8ARA - chains A and B; structure by X-ray diffraction, 2.30 A resolution.

Chain A:
Name: Chaperone protein YscY
From: Yersinia enterocolitica
UniProt: P0C2N2 (YSCY_YEREN); residues 2-114 here = UniProt positions 2-114
Sequence (122 residues; numbered -7 to 114; the number before each row is that of its first residue; numbers below 1 keep their minus sign (Met-7 is residue -7)):
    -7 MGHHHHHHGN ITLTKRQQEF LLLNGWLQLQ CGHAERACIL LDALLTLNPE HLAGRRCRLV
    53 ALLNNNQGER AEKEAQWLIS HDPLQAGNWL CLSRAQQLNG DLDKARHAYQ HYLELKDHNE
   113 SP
Disordered / not traced: -7 to 1, 111-114
Construct notes: initiating methionine (-7); expression tag (-6 to 1)
What the authors report for this chain:
  - self-association interface (contacts with another copy of this molecule); pairs are residue here / residue on that copy: Cys23-Cys23 (disulfide)

Chain B:
Name: AscX
From: Aeromonas hydrophila
UniProt: Q699R5 (Q699R5_AERHY); numbering as in UniProt (aligned over 31-121)
Sequence (94 residues; row label = number of the first residue in the row):
    28 GAMALLPDGQ SIEPHISRLY PERLADRALL DFATPHRGFH DLLRPVDFHQ AMQGLRSVLA
    88 EGQSPELRAA AILLEQMHAD EQLMQMTLHL LHKV
Disordered / not traced: 28-44, 64-73
Construct notes: expression tag (28-30)
What the authors report for this chain:
  - conformationally variable residues (helix shift): Ala106

Interface between chain A and chain B:
Contacting residue pairs - 61 pairs, chain A then chain B:
  Ile3(A) - Val85(B)  hydrophobic
  Ile3(A) - Glu88(B)
  Thr4(A) - Val85(B)
  Leu5(A) - Leu82(B)  hydrophobic
  Leu5(A) - Val85(B)  hydrophobic
  Gln9(A) - Gly81(B)
  Gln9(A) - Val85(B)
  Phe12(A) - Phe75(B)  hydrophobic
  Phe12(A) - Ala78(B)  hydrophobic
  Phe12(A) - Met79(B)
  Leu13(A) - Leu82(B)  hydrophobic
  Leu14(A) - Pro62(B)  hydrophobic
  Leu15(A) - Val121(B)  hydrophobic
  Asn16(A) - Phe75(B)
  Asn16(A) - Met79(B)
  Asn16(A) - Met111(B)
  Trp18(A) - Ala60(B)
  Trp18(A) - Thr61(B)
  Trp18(A) - Pro62(B)
  Trp18(A) - Leu118(B)  hydrophobic
  Trp18(A) - Lys120(B)
  Leu19(A) - Met111(B)  hydrophobic
  Leu19(A) - Thr114(B)
  Leu19(A) - Leu115(B)  hydrophobic
  Gln20(A) - Met104(B)
  Gln20(A) - Met111(B)
  Leu21(A) - Ala60(B)  hydrophobic
  Cys23(A) - Thr114(B)
  Arg28(A) - Leu100(B)
  Arg28(A) - Met104(B)
  Ile31(A) - Ala96(B)
  Ile31(A) - Ala97(B)
  Ile31(A) - Leu100(B)  hydrophobic
  Leu32(A) - Leu100(B)  hydrophobic
  Leu32(A) - Leu101(B)  hydrophobic
  Asp34(A) - Glu93(B)
  Ala35(A) - Glu93(B)
  Ala35(A) - Ala97(B)  hydrophobic
  Thr38(A) - Glu93(B)
  Thr38(A) - Leu94(B)
  Leu39(A) - Leu94(B)  hydrophobic
  Arg48(A) - Phe59(B)
  Cys49(A) - Ala60(B)
  Val52(A) - Leu56(B)
  Val52(A) - Ala60(B)  hydrophobic
  Gln77(A) - Phe59(B)
  Gly79(A) - Phe59(B)
  Asn80(A) - Phe59(B)
  Leu82(A) - Ala52(B)
  Leu82(A) - Ala55(B)  hydrophobic
  Leu82(A) - Leu56(B)  hydrophobic
  Cys83(A) - Leu56(B)  hydrophobic
  Cys83(A) - Phe59(B)  hydrophobic
  Arg86(A) - Ala52(B)
  Arg86(A) - Asp53(B)  salt bridge
  Arg86(A) - Leu56(B)
  Tyr101(A) - Pro48(B)
  Tyr101(A) - Glu49(B)
  Gln102(A) - Tyr47(B)
  Tyr104(A) - Ala55(B)
  Leu105(A) - Tyr47(B)  hydrophobic
Other interface residues (no listed pair), chain A (38 interface residues in all): Gln22, Leu55, Asn56, Leu70
Other interface residues (no listed pair), chain B (35 interface residues in all): Leu57, Leu86, Gly89, Ser91
From the paper, about this interface:
  - residue pairs: Phe12(A)-Met79(B)
  - interface residues, chain B: Leu57(B), Val85(B), Met104(B)

In short:
38 residues of chain A and 35 residues of chain B are in contact, with 1 salt bridge. Its one salt-bridged
contact is Arg86(A)-Asp53(B). The paper describes a contact between Phe12(A) and Met79(B). From the paper:
interface residues Leu57(B), Val85(B) and Met104(B); conformational variability at Ala106(B).
Chain A is Chaperone protein YscY (Yersinia enterocolitica) and chain B is AscX (Aeromonas hydrophila); the
structure, Heterologous Complex of Aeromonas hydrophila Type III secretion substrate AscX with Yersinia
enterocolitica chaperone YscY, was determined by X-ray diffraction (same publication as 8ARB and 8ARC).
